Entry 2IZ8 (X-ray diffraction, 3.30 A resolution); this record covers chains A and C of the 5 polymer chains in the assembly.

== Chain A (and C) ==
Protein: MS2 coat protein
From: Enterobacterio phage MS2
Notes: chain C of this document is another copy of the same molecule, construct and numbering; everything in this record applies to it too
Reference sequence: P03612 (COAT_BPMS2); residue numbers follow UniProt; this construct covers 1-129
Amino-acid sequence (129 residues; row label = number of the first residue in the row):
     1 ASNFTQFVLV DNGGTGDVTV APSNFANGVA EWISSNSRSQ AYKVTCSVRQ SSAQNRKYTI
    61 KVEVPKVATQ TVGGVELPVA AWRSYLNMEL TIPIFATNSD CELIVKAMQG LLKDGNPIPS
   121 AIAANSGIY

== Interface between chain A and chain C ==
Residue-residue contacts - 16 pairs, chain A then chain C:
  Ser2(A) - Ala1(C)
  Phe4(A) - Ala1(C)  hydrogen bond (backbone-backbone)
  Thr5(A) - Ala1(C)
  Ala26(A) - Phe25(C)  hydrophobic
  Ala26(A) - Gly28(C)
  Asn27(A) - Asn27(C)
  Asn36(A) - Asn98(C)
  Ser37(A) - Ile94(C)
  Ser37(A) - Phe95(C)
  Ser37(A) - Ala96(C)
  Ser37(A) - Thr97(C)
  Arg38(A) - Arg56(C)
  Arg38(A) - Ile94(C)  hydrogen bond (backbone-backbone)
  Arg38(A) - Ala96(C)
  Ser39(A) - Ile94(C)  hydrogen bond (backbone-backbone)
  Pro78(A) - Phe95(C)
Also at the interface, not in a pair above, chain A (14 interface residues in all): Pro22, Phe25, Ser35, Leu77

== In short ==
Chain A and chain C form an interface of 14 and 10 residues respectively, with 3 hydrogen bonds. Main-chain
hydrogen bonds include Phe4(A)-Ala1(C), Arg38(A)-Ile94(C) and Ser39(A)-Ile94(C).
Both chains are MS2 coat protein (Enterobacterio phage MS2). Entry 2IZ8 (MS2-RNA hairpin (C-7) complex) was
determined by X-ray diffraction, deposited together with 2IZM and 2IZN.
